PDB entry 9DEH | X-ray diffraction, 2.21 A resolution | chain A

[Chain A]
Name: Win31
From: synthetic construct
Amino-acid sequence (164 residues; numbered -2 to 161; the number before each row is that of its first residue; numbers below 1 keep their minus sign (Met-2 is residue -2)):
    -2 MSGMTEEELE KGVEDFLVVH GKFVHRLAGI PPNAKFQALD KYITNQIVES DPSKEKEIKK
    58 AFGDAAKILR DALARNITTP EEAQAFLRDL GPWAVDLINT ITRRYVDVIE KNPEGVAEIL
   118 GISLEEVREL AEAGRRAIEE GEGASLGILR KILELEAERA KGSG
Not modelled in the structure: -2 to 0, 159-161
From the paper describing this entry:
  - catalytic residues: Thr99 (from molecular simulation)

[Summary]
The paper reports the catalytic residue Thr99.
Chain A is Win31 (synthetic construct); the structure, The designed serine hydrolase known as win31, was
determined by X-ray diffraction, deposited together with 9DED, 9DEE, 9DEF and 9MRB.
